Entry 7TJI (electron microscopy, 2.70 A resolution); this record covers chains D and H of the 9 polymer chains in the assembly.

Chain D:
Name: Origin recognition complex subunit 4
Source organism: Saccharomyces cerevisiae
UniProt: P54791 (ORC4_YEAST); residues 1-529 here = UniProt positions 1-529
Chain sequence (532 residues; numbered -2 to 529; the number before each row is that of its first residue; numbers below 1 keep their minus sign (Ser-2 is residue -2)):
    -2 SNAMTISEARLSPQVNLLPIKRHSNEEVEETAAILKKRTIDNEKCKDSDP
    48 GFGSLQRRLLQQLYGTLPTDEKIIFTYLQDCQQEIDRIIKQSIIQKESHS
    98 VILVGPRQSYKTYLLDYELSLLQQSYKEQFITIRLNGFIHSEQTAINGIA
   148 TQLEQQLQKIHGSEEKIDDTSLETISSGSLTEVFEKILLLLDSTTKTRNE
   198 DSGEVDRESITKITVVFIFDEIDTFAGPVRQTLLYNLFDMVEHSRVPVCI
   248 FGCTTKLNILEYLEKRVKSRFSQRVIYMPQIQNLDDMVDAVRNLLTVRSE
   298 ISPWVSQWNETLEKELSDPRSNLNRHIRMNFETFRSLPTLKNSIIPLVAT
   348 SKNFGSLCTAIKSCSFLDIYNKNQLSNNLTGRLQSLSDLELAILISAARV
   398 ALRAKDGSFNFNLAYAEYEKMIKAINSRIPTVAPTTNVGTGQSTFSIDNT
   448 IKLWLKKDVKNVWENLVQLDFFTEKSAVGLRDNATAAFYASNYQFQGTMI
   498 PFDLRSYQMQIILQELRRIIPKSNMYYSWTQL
Disordered / not traced: -2 to 45, 159-170, 191-206, 426-447
Construct notes: expression tag (-2 to 0)
Bound ions: Mg2+: Thr109 (together with ATP)
Ligand contacts:
  - ATP (adenosine-5'-triphosphate), molecule 1: Tyr61, Gly62, Pro103, Arg104, Gln105, Ser106, Tyr107, Lys108, Thr109, Tyr110, Asp113, Glu218, Thr252, Pro335, Lys338
  - ATP, molecule 2: His240, Arg263, Arg267
UniProt features mapped onto this chain:
  - modified residue: Ser9 (Phosphoserine)

Chain H:
Molecule: DNA, 84 bp ARS1
Sequence (84 nucleotides; row label = number of the first residue in the row):
     1 TTTGTGCACTTGCCTGCAGGCCTTTTGAAAAGCAAGCATAAAAGATCTAA
    51 ACATAAAATCTGTAAAATAACAAGATGTAAAGAT
Disordered / not traced: 1-23, 65-84

Chain D / chain H interface:
Pairs across the interface (11):
  Val475(D) with DA45(H), phosphate contact
  Arg478(D) with DA45(H), salt bridge to the phosphate
  Tyr486(D) with DT46(H), base contact; DC47(H), base contact; DT48(H), base contact
  Tyr490(D) with DA43(H), sugar contact; DG44(H), hydrogen bond to the phosphate
  Phe492(D) with DG44(H), phosphate contact; DA45(H), phosphate contact
  Gln493(D) with DA43(H), phosphate contact; DG44(H), hydrogen bond to the phosphate
Also at the interface, not in a pair above, chain D (7 interface residues in all): Ala483

In short:
The interface between chain D and chain H involves 7 residues on one side and 6 on the other; the contacts
include 2 hydrogen bonds and 1 salt bridge. Polar pairs include Tyr490(D)-DG44(H), Gln493(D)-DG44(H) and
Arg478(D)-DA45(H). Chain D binds ATP.
Chain D is Origin recognition complex subunit 4 (Saccharomyces cerevisiae) and chain H is DNA, 84 bp ARS1; the
structure, S. cerevisiae ORC bound to 84 bp ARS1 DNA and Cdc6 (state 2) with flexible Orc6 ..., was determined
by electron microscopy (same publication as 7TJF, 7TJH, 7TJJ and 7TJK).
